Entry 2WFU (X-ray diffraction, 1.85 A resolution); this record covers chains A and B.

[Chain A]
Molecule: Probable insulin-like peptide 5 A chain
Organism: Drosophila melanogaster
UniProt: Q7KUD5 (INSL5_DROME); residues 1-22 here correspond to UniProt positions 87-108 (UniProt number = residue number + 86)
Sequence (22 residues; each row starts with the number of its first residue):
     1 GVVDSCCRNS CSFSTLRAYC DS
Differences from the reference sequence: engineered mutation Asn9 (Lys95 in Q7KUD5)
Cystine bridges: Cys6-Cys11

[Chain B]
Molecule: Probable insulin-like peptide 5 B chain
Organism: Drosophila melanogaster
UniProt: Q7KUD5 (INSL5_DROME); residues 1-24 here correspond to UniProt positions 24-47 (UniProt number = residue number + 23)
Sequence (24 residues; each row starts with the number of its first residue):
     1 NSLRACGPAL MDMLRVACPN GFNS
What the authors report for this chain:
  - self-association interface (contacts with another copy of this molecule): Asn1 to Ala5

[Interface between chain A and chain B]
Inter-chain disulfides: Cys7(A)-Cys6(B), Cys20(A)-Cys18(B)
Contacting residue pairs - 24 pairs, chain A then chain B:
  Val2(A) with Leu14(B), hydrophobic
  Cys6(A) with Leu3(B); Arg4(B); Ala5(B), hydrogen bond (backbone-backbone)
  Cys7(A) with Arg4(B), hydrogen bond (backbone-side chain); Ala5(B); Cys6(B), disulfide
  Arg8(A) with Arg4(B), hydrogen bond (backbone-side chain)
  Asn9(A) with Arg4(B)
  Ser10(A) with Ser2(B); Leu3(B)
  Cys11(A) with Ser2(B); Leu3(B), hydrogen bond (backbone-backbone)
  Phe13(A) with Leu3(B), hydrophobic
  Leu16(A) with Leu14(B), hydrophobic
  Arg17(A) with Ala17(B), hydrogen bond (side chain-backbone); Pro19(B)
  Cys20(A) with Ala17(B); Cys18(B), disulfide; Gly21(B)
  Asp21(A) with Asn20(B); Gly21(B), hydrogen bond (backbone-backbone); Phe22(B); Asn23(B)
Also at the interface, not in a pair above, chain A (16 interface residues in all): Val3, Ser12, Tyr19, Ser22
Also at the interface, not in a pair above, chain B (18 interface residues in all): Asn1, Leu10, Met11, Met13, Ser24

[Overview]
The interface between chain A and chain B involves 16 residues on one side and 18 on the other; the contacts
include 2 disulfide bonds and 6 hydrogen bonds. Among the polar pairs are Cys7(A)-Arg4(B), Arg8(A)-Arg4(B) and
Arg17(A)-Ala17(B). The paper reports a self-association interface involving Asn1(B).
Chain A is Probable insulin-like peptide 5 A chain and chain B is Probable insulin-like peptide 5 B chain,
both from Drosophila melanogaster; the structure, Crystal structure of DILP5 variant DB, was determined by
X-ray diffraction together with 2WFV from the same study.
